3RZ2 - chains A and C; structure by X-ray diffraction, 2.80 A resolution.

Chain A:
Protein: Protein tyrosine phosphatase type IVA 1
From: Rattus norvegicus
Notes: EC 3.1.3.48
UniProtKB: Q78EG7 (TP4A1_RAT); residues 1-169 here = UniProt positions 1-169
Amino-acid sequence (189 residues; each row starts with the number of its first residue; numbers below 1 keep their minus sign (Met-19 is residue -19)):
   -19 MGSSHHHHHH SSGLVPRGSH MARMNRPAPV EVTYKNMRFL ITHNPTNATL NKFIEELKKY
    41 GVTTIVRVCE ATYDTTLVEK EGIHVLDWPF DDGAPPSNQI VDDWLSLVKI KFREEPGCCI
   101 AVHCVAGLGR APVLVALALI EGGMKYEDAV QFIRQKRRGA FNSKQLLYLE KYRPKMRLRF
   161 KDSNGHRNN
Disordered / not traced: -19 to 8, 161-169
Disulfides: Cys49-Cys104
Sequence notes: expression tag (-19 to 0)
Swiss-Prot annotation at these positions:
  - region: Gly97 to Phe132 (Interaction with ATF5)
  - active site: Asp72 (Proton donor), Cys104 (Phosphocysteine intermediate)
  - binding site (phosphate): Val105 to Arg110
  - binding site (substrate): Arg110
  - mutagenesis: Cys104 (C104S: Abolishes enzymatic activity)
From the paper describing this entry:
  - mutagenesis - Y53A, W68A: abolished binding to p115 RhoGAP
  - mutagenesis - Y53A, W68A: abolished signaling in response to ERK1/2 or RhoA
  - binding site for Prl-1 (PTP4A1) (chain C): Tyr53 to Gln79

Chain C:
Protein: Prl-1 (PTP4A1)
Amino-acid sequence (12 residues; numbered 1 to 12; the number before each row is that of its first residue):
     1 GWWSLIPPKY IT
Disordered / not traced: 1-3

Interface between chain A and chain C:
Pairs across the interface (20):
  Arg47(A) - Pro7(C)
  Tyr53(A) - Pro7(C)
  Asp54(A) - Leu5(C)
  Asp54(A) - Ile6(C)  hydrogen bond (side chain-backbone)
  Thr55(A) - Ile6(C)  hydrogen bond (backbone-backbone)
  Thr55(A) - Pro7(C)
  Thr55(A) - Pro8(C)
  Thr55(A) - Lys9(C)  hydrogen bond
  Thr56(A) - Leu5(C)
  Thr56(A) - Ile6(C)
  Glu59(A) - Lys9(C)
  His64(A) - Lys9(C)
  His64(A) - Tyr10(C)  hydrogen bond (side chain-backbone)
  Val65(A) - Lys9(C)
  Val65(A) - Tyr10(C)  hydrogen bond (backbone-backbone)
  Leu66(A) - Ile11(C)  hydrophobic
  Asp67(A) - Pro8(C)
  Asp67(A) - Tyr10(C)
  Asp67(A) - Thr12(C)
  Trp68(A) - Thr12(C)
Also at the interface, not in a pair above, chain A (12 interface residues in all): Asp83
Interface features reported in the paper:
  - specific contacts: Asp54(A)-Leu5(C) (hydrophobic contact), Thr55(A)-Ile6(C), Thr55(A)-Pro7(C) (hydrophobic contact), Thr56(A)-Leu5(C) (hydrophobic contact), His64(A)-Lys9(C), His64(A)-Tyr10(C), Leu66(A)-Ile11(C), Asp67(A)-Tyr10(C) (hydrophobic contact), Trp68(A)-Thr12(C), Trp68(A)-Tyr10(C) (hydrophobic contact), Ile6(C)-Asp54(A) (hydrogen bond), Pro7(C)-Tyr53(A) (hydrophobic contact), Pro8(C)-Thr55(A) (hydrophobic contact)
  - hot spots on chain A (mutagenesis) - H64A: decreased binding to Prl-1 (PTP4A1) (chain C)

Summary:
Chain A and chain C form an interface of 12 and 8 residues respectively, with 5 hydrogen bonds. Polar pairs
include Asp54(A)-Ile6(C), Thr55(A)-Lys9(C) and His64(A)-Tyr10(C). The authors report contacts between Tyr53(A)
and Pro7(C), Thr55(A) and Ile6(C) and His64(A) and Lys9(C) among others; hydrophobic contacts between Asp54(A)
and Leu5(C), Thr55(A) and Pro7(C) and Thr56(A) and Leu5(C) among others; a hydrogen bond between Ile6(C) and
Asp54(A). From the paper: a binding site for Prl-1 (PTP4A1) (chain C) at Tyr53(A); Y53A and W68A of chain A
abolish binding to p115 RhoGAP.
Chain A is Protein tyrosine phosphatase type IVA 1 (Rattus norvegicus) and chain C is Prl-1 (PTP4A1); the
structure, Crystal of Prl-1 complexed with peptide, was determined by X-ray diffraction.
